7PI8 - chains a and 3 of the 53 polymer chains in the assembly; structure by electron microscopy, 8.90 A resolution (very low resolution: no residue pairs are listed; an interface is given only as per-side residue counts).

# Chain a
Name: 50S ribosomal protein L2
From: Mycoplasma pneumoniae M129
Reference sequence: P75577 (RL2_MYCPN); residue numbers follow UniProt; this construct covers 1-287
Chain sequence (287 residues; each row starts with the number of its first residue):
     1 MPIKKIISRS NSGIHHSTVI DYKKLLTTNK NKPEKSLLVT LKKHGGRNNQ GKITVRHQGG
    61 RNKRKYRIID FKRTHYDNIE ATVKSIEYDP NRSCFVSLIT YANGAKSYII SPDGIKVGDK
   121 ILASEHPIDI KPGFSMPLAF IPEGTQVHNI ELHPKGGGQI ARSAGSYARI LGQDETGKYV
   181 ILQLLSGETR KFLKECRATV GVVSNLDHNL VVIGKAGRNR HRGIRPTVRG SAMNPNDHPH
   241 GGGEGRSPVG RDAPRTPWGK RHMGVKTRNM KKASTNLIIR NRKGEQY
Disordered / not traced: 1, 287

# Chain 3
Molecule: 23S ribosomal RNA
From: Mycoplasma pneumoniae M129
Sequence (2907 nucleotides; each row starts with the number of its first residue):
     1 UACAAUAAGU UACUAAGGGC UUAUGGUGGA UGCCUUGGCA CUAAUAGGCG AUGAAGGACG
    61 UGUUAACCUG CGAUAAGCUU CGGGUAGGUG GUAAGAACCU CAGAUCCGGA GAUUUCCGAA
   121 UGGAGCAAUC CGGUAGUUGG AAACAGCUAU CAUUAAUUGA UGAAUAAAUA GUCAAUUAAA
   181 GCAAUACGUG GUGAAGUGAA ACAUCUCAGU AGCCACAGGA AAAGAAAACG AAUGUGAUUC
   241 CGUGUGUAGU GGCGAGCGAA AGCGGAACAG GCCAAACUUA UCAUUAGAUA GGGGUUGUAG
   301 GGCUUGCAAU GUGGACUUGA AAACGAUAGA AGAAGCUGUU GGAAAGCAGC GCGCAAAAGG
   361 GUGAUAGCCC CGUAUUUGAA AUUGUUUUCA UACCUAGCGA GAUCCCUGAG UAGCUCGGAA
   421 AACGUUAUUU UGAGUGAAUC UGCCCAGACC AUUGGGUAAG CCUAAAUACU AAUUAGUGAC
   481 CGAUAGCGAA ACAGUACCGU GAGGGAAAGG UGAAAAGAAC CCAGAGAUGG GAGUGAAAUA
   541 GAUUCUGAAA CCAUAUGCCU ACAACGUGUC AGAGCACAUU AAUGUGUGAU GGCGUGCGUU
   601 UUGAAGUAUG AGCCGGCGAG UUAUGAUAGC AAGCGUUAGU UAACCAGGAG AUGGGGAGCU
   661 GUAGCGAAAG CGAGUUUUAA AAGAGCGUUU GUUUGUUAUU AUAGACCCGA AACGGGUUGA
   721 GCUAGUCAUG AGCAGGUUGA AGGUUGAGUA ACAUCAACUG GAGGACCGAA CCGACUCUCG
   781 UUGAAACGAU AGCGGAUGAC UUGUGAUUAG GGGUGAAAUU CCAAUCGAAA UCCGUGAUAG
   841 CUGGUUCUCG UCGAAAUAGC UUUAAGGCUA GCGUGAGAUC ACAAAUAAGU GGAGGUAAAG
   901 CUACUGAAUG UAUGAUGGCG CCACCUAGGC GUACUGAAUA CAAUUAAACU CUGAAUGCCA
   961 UUUAUUUUAU UCUCGCAGUC AGACAGUGGG GGAUAAGCUU CAUUGUCAAG AGGGGAAGAG
  1021 CCCAGAUCAU UAAAUAAGGU CCCCAAAAUA UACUAAGUGG AAAAGGAUGU GAAAGUGCUA
  1081 AAACAGCAAG GAUGUUGGCU UAGAAGCAGC CAUCGUUUAA AGAGUGCGUA ACAGCUCACU
  1141 UGUCGAGUGU UUUUGCGCCG AAGAUGUAAC GGGGCUAAGU AUAUUACCGA AUUUAUGGAU
  1201 AAGAUUUAUA UCUUGUGGUA GACGAGCGUU GUAUUGGAGU UGAAGUCAAA GCGUGAGCAU
  1261 UGGUGGAUCC AAUACAAGUG AGAAUGCCGG CAUGAGUAAC GCUUGGGAGU GAGAAUCUCC
  1321 CAAACCGAUU GACUAAGGUU UCCUGGACCA GGGUCGUCCU UCCAGGGUUA GUCUGGACCU
  1381 AAGCUGAGGC UGAAAAGCGU AGGCGAUGGA CAACAGGUUA AUAUUCCUGU ACUUACAGUU
  1441 AGACUGAUGG AGUGACAAAG AAGGUUUUCC ACCCCCAUAA UUGGAUUUGG GGAUAAAUCA
  1501 UAAGGUGGUA CAAUAGGCAA AUCCGUUGUG CAUAACAUUG AGUGAUGAUG UCGAGUGAAU
  1561 GAGUGAUCAA GUAGCGAAGG UGGUAUUAAU CAUGCUUUCA AGAAAAGCUU CUAGGGUUAA
  1621 UCUAGCUGUA ACCAGUACCG AGAACGAACA CACGUAGUCA AGGAGAGGAU CCUAAGGUUA
  1681 GCGAGUGAAC UAUAGCCAAG GAACUCUGCA AAUUAACCCC GUAAGUUAGC GAGAAGGGGU
  1741 GCUUAUGUAA AAGUAAGCCG CAGUGAAGAA CGAGGGGGGA CUGUUUAACU AAAACACAAC
  1801 UCUAUGCCAA ACCGUAAGGU GAUGUAUAUG GGGUGACACC UGCCCAGUGC UGGAAGGUUA
  1861 AAGAAGGAGG UUAGCGCAAG CGAAGCUUUU AACUGAAGCC CCAGUGAACG GCGGCCGUAA
  1921 CUAUAACGGU CCUAAGGUAG CGAAAUUCCU AGUCGGGUAA AUUCCGUCCC GCUUGAAUGG
  1981 UGUAACCAUC UCUUGACUGU CUCGGCUAUA GACUCGGUGA AAUCCAGGUA CGGGUGAAGA
  2041 CACCCGUUAG GCGCAACGGG ACGGAAAGAC CCCGUGAAGC UUUACUGUAG CUUAAUAUUG
  2101 AUCAGGACAU UAUCAUGUAG AGAAUAGGUA GGAGCAAUCG AUGCAAGUUC GCUAGGACUU
  2161 GUUGAUGCGA AAGGUGGAAU ACUACCCUUG GUUGUGUGCU GUUCUAAUUG GUAACUGUUA
  2221 UCCAGUUUCA AGACAGUGUU AGGUGGGCAG UUUGACUGGG GCGGUCGCCU CCUAAAAGGU
  2281 AACGGAGGCG UACAAAGGUA CCUUCAGUAC GGUUGGAAAU CGUAUGUAGA GUGUAAUGGU
  2341 GUAAGGGUGC UUGACUGUGA GACAUACAGG UCGAACAGGU GAGAAAUCAG GUCAUAGUGA
  2401 UCCGGUGGUC CAGUAUGGAA UGGCCAUCGC UCAACGGAUA AAAGCUACUC CGGGGAUAAC
  2461 AGGCUGAUAC UGCCCAAGAG UUCAUAUCGA CGGCAGUGUU UGGCACCUCG AUGUCGACUC
  2521 AUCUCAUCCU CGAGCUGAAG CAGGUUCGAA GGGUUCGGCU GUUCGCCGAU UAAAGAGAUA
  2581 CGUGAGUUGG GUUCAAACCG UCGUGAGACA GGUUGGUCCC UAUCUAUUGU GCCCGUAGGA
  2641 AGAUUGAAGA GUGUUGCUUC UAGUACGAGA GGACCGAAGC GAGGACACCU CUUAUGCUCC
  2701 AGUUGUAGCG CCAGCUGCAC CGCUGGGUAG UAACGUGUCU AUUAGAUAAA CGCUGAAAGC
  2761 AUCUAAGUGU GAAACUAUCU CAAAGAUUAA UCUUCCCAUU UCGCAAGAAA GUAAGAGCCG
  2821 UCAAAGACGA UGACGUUGAU AGGUUACAGG UGUAAGCAUA GUGAUAUGUU GAGCUGAGUA
  2881 AUACUAAUUG CUCGAGGACU UAUUGGA
Disordered / not traced: 1-7, 923-927, 1560-1569, 2901-2907

# Chain a / chain 3 interface
At this resolution (9 A) residue pairs are not listed: 146 residues of chain a and 125 of chain 3 lie at the interface.

# Summary
Chain a and chain 3 form an interface of 146 and 125 residues respectively.
Chain a is 50S ribosomal protein L2 and chain 3 is 23S ribosomal RNA, both from Mycoplasma pneumoniae M129;
the structure, 70S ribosome with P-site tRNA in spectinomycin-treated Mycoplasma pneumoniae cells, was
determined by electron microscopy (same publication as 7OOC, 7OOD, 7P6Z, 7PAH, 7PAI, 7PAJ and 23 further
entries).
